Entry 5V5S (electron microscopy, 6.50 A resolution (low resolution: residue-level contacts below are approximate; hydrogen-bond / salt-bridge calls are withheld)); this record covers chains H and I of the 12 polymer chains in the assembly.

[Chain H (and I)]
Protein: Multidrug efflux pump subunit AcrA
From: Escherichia coli
Notes: chain I of this document is another copy of the same molecule, construct and numbering; everything in this record applies to it too
UniProt: P0AE07 (ACRA_ECO57); residues 1-397 here = UniProt positions 1-397
Amino-acid sequence (397 residues; row label = number of the first residue in the row):
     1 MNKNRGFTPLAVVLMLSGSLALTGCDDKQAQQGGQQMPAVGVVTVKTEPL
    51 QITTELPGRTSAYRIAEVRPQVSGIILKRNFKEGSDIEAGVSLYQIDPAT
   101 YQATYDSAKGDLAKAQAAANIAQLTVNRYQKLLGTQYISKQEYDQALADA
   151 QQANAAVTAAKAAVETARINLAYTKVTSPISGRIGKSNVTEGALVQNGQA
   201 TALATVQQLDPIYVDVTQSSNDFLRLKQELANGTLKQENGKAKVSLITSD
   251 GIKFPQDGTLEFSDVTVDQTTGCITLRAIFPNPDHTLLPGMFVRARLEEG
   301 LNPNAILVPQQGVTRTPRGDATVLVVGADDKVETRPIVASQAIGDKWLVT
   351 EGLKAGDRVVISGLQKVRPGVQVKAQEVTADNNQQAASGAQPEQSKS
Not modelled in the structure: 1-37, 378-397
Differences from the reference sequence: conflict C273 (Ser in P0AE07)
Curated features (UniProtKB/Swiss-Prot):
  - lipidation: C25 (N-palmitoyl cysteine)

[How chain H and chain I interact]
Pairs across the interface (46; chain H residue first):
  R59(H) - Q269(I)
  R79(H) - R64(I)
  E83(H) - R277(I)
  D97(H) - Y173(I)
  A99(H) - I169(I)
  A99(H) - Y173(I)
  Q102(H) - E165(I)
  A103(H) - T166(I)
  D106(H) - E165(I)
  S107(H) - A162(I)
  K114(H) - A155(I)
  K114(H) - A156(I)
  K114(H) - A159(I)
  Q116(H) - Q151(I)
  A117(H) - Q151(I)
  A117(H) - Q152(I)
  N120(H) - A148(I)
  N120(H) - Q151(I)
  I121(H) - A148(I)
  L124(H) - D144(I)
  R128(H) - K140(I)
  R128(H) - Q141(I)
  R128(H) - D144(I)
  Y129(H) - Q141(I)
  R183(H) - V265(I)
  K186(H) - T266(I)
  T190(H) - I65(I)
  T190(H) - E67(I)
  E191(H) - E67(I)
  G192(H) - E67(I)
  G192(H) - R69(I)
  A193(H) - E67(I)
  A193(H) - R69(I)
  L194(H) - R69(I)
  Q207(H) - Q269(I)
  S249(H) - N221(I)
  S249(H) - L224(I)
  D250(H) - L224(I)
  T286(H) - K227(I)
  L288(H) - V267(I)
  P289(H) - Q269(I)
  G290(H) - Q269(I)
  M291(H) - S220(I)
  F292(H) - T270(I)
  F292(H) - T271(I)
  F292(H) - G272(I)
Also at the interface, not in a pair above, chain H (39 interface residues in all): I75, G84, T100, G110, A113, T248
Also at the interface, not in a pair above, chain I (37 interface residues in all): A66, Q71, D149, T158, G198, F223, I274

[Summary]
Chain H and chain I form an interface of 39 and 37 residues respectively.
Chain H and chain I are both Multidrug efflux pump subunit AcrA (Escherichia coli); the structure, multi-drug
efflux; membrane transport; RND superfamily; Drug resistance, was determined by electron microscopy together
with 5O66, 5NG5 and 5NC5 from the same study.
